5ETH - chain A; structure by X-ray diffraction, 2.80 A resolution.

Chain A:
Name: Nuclear receptor ROR-gamma
From: Homo sapiens
Notes: fragment: Ligand Binding Domain
UniProt: P51449 (RORG_HUMAN); numbering as in UniProt (aligned over 267-487)
Chain sequence (223 residues; each row starts with the number of its first residue):
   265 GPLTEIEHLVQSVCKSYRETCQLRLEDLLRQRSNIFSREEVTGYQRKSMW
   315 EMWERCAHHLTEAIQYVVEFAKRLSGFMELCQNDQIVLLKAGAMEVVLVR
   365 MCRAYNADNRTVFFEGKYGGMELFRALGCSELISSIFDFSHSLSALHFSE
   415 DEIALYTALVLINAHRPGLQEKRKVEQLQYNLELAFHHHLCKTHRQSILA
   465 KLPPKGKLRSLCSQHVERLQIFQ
Not modelled in the structure: 265-268, 487
Sequence notes: expression tag (265-266)
Ligand contacts: 5RT (1-methyl-N-(1-thiophen-2-ylcarbonyl-3,4-dihydro-2H-quinolin-6-yl)-N-[2,2,2-tris(fluoranyl)ethyl]indole-4-sulfonamide): Trp317, Cys320, His323, Leu324, Ala327, Met358, Val361, Leu362, Met365, Val376, Phe377, Phe378, Phe388, Leu391, Leu396, Ile397, Ile400, Phe401, Leu475, Cys476, Val480

In short:
Chain A binds compound 5RT.
Chain A is Nuclear receptor ROR-gamma (Homo sapiens); the structure, RORy in complex with inverse agonist 3,
was determined by X-ray diffraction (same publication as 5EJV).
